Entry 6OMB (electron microscopy, 3.70 A resolution); this record covers chains C and G of the 6 polymer chains in the assembly.

Chain C:
Protein: Cell division control protein 48
From: Saccharomyces cerevisiae (strain ATCC 204508 / S288c)
Notes: EC 3.6.4.6
UniProtKB: P25694 (CDC48_YEAST); residues 1-835 here = UniProt positions 1-835
Sequence (835 residues; numbered 1 to 835; the number before each row is that of its first residue):
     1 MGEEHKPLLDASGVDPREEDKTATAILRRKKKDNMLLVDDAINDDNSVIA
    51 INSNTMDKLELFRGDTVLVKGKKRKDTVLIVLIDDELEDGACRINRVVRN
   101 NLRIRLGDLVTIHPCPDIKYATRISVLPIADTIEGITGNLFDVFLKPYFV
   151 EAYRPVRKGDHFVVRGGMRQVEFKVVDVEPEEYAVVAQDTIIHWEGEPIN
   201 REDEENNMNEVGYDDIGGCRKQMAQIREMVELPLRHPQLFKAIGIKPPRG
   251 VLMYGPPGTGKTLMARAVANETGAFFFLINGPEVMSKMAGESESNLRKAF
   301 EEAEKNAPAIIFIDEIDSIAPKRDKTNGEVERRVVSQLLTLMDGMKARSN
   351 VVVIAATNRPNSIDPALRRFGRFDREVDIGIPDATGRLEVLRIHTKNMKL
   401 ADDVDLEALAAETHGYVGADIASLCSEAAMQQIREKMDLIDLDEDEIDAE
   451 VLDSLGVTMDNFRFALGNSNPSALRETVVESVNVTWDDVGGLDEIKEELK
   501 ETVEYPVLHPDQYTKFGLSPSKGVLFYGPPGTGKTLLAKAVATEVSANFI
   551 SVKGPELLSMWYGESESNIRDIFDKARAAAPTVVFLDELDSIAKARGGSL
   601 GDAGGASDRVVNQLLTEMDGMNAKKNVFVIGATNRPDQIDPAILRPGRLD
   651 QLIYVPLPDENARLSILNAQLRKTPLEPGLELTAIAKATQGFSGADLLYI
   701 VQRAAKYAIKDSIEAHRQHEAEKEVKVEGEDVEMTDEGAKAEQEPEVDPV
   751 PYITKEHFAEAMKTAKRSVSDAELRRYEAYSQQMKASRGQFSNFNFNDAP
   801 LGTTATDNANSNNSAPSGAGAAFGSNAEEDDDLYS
Not modelled in the structure: 1-210, 723-747, 797-835
Metal / ion sites: Mg2+ site 1 near Thr262 (its only coordinating residue here); Mg2+ site 2 near Thr535 (its only coordinating residue here)
Residues lining bound ligands:
  - ADP / beryllium trifluoride, molecule 1: Asp215, Ile216, Gly217, Pro256, Pro257, Gly258, Thr259, Gly260, Lys261, Thr262, Leu263, Arg266, Asn358, Val390, His394, Gly418, Ala419
  - ADP / beryllium trifluoride, molecule 2: Asp343, Arg369, Arg372
  - ADP / beryllium trifluoride, molecule 3: Asp488, Val489, Gly490, Leu492, Pro529, Pro530, Gly531, Thr532, Gly533, Lys534, Thr535, Leu536, Asn634, Ile666, Gln670, Gly694, Ala695, Leu698
  - ADP / beryllium trifluoride, molecule 4: Asp619, Arg645, Arg648
Curated features (UniProtKB/Swiss-Prot):
  - binding site (ATP): Pro257 to Leu263, Asn358, His394, Gly531 to Leu536
  - modified residue: Ser472 (Phosphoserine), Ser519 (Phosphoserine), Thr735 (Phosphothreonine), Ser770 (Phosphoserine)
  - cross-link (Glycyl lysine isopeptide (Lys-Gly)): Lys305 (interchain with G-Cter in ubiquitin), Lys322 (interchain with G-Cter in ubiquitin), Lys346 (interchain with G-Cter in ubiquitin), Lys522 (interchain with G-Cter in ubiquitin), Lys539 (interchain with G-Cter in ubiquitin), Lys594 (interchain with G-Cter in ubiquitin), Lys673 (interchain with G-Cter in ubiquitin)
From the paper describing this entry:
  - self-association interface (contacts with another copy of this molecule): Arg475
  - binding site for Substrate of Cdc48 (chain G): Lys287, Met288, Ala289, Met560, Trp561, Tyr562

Chain G:
Protein: Substrate of Cdc48
From: Saccharomyces cerevisiae S288C
Sequence (22 residues; numbered 1 to 22; the number before each row is that of its first residue; X marks 22 residues of unknown identity (built as UNK)):
     1 XXXXXXXXXXXXXXXXXXXXXX

Chain C / chain G interface:
Chain C side of the interface, 11 residues: Lys287, Met288, Ala289, Asn327, Gly328, Val330, Met560, Trp561, Tyr562, Ala603, Gly604

Overview:
No residue of chain C is in contact with chain G. Ligands of chain C: 4 copies of ADP / beryllium trifluoride.
UniProt lists 15 ATP-binding residues on chain C. The paper reports a binding site for Substrate of Cdc48
(chain G) at Lys287(C), Met288(C) and Ala289(C) among others; a self-association interface involving
Arg475(C).
Chain C is Cell division control protein 48 (Saccharomyces cerevisiae (strain ATCC 204508 / S288c)) and chain
G is Substrate of Cdc48 (Saccharomyces cerevisiae S288C); the structure, Cdc48 Hexamer (Subunits A to E) with
substrate bound to the central pore, was determined by electron microscopy together with 6OPC from the same
study.
